PDB entry 8U4J | electron microscopy, 3.70 A resolution | chains A and C of the 4 polymer chains in the assembly

[Chain A]
Molecule: Receptor tyrosine-protein kinase erbB-4
Organism: Homo sapiens
Notes: EC 2.7.10.1; fragment: intracellular domain
UniProtKB: Q15303 (ERBB4_HUMAN); residues 26-635 here = UniProt positions 26-635
Chain sequence (610 residues; row label = number of the first residue in the row):
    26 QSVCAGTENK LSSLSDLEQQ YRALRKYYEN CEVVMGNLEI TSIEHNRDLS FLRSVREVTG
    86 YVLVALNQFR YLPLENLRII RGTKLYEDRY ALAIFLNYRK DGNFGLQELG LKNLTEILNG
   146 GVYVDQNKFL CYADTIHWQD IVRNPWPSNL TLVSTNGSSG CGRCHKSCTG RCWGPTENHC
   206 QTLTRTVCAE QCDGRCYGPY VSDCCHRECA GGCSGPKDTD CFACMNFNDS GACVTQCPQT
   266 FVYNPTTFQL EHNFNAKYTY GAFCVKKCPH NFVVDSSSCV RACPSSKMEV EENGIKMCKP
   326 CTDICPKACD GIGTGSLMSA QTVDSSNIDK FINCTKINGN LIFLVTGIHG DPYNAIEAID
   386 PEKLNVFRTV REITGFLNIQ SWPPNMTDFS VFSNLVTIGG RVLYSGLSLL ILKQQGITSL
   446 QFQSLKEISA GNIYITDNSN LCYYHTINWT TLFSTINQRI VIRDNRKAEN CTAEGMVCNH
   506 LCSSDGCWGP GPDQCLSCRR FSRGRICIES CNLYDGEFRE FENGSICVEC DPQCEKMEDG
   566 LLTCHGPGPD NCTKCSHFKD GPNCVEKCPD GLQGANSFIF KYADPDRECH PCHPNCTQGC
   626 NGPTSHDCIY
Unresolved in the structure: 180-181, 598-603, 635
Disulfide bonds: Cys29-Cys56, Cys156-Cys186, Cys189-Cys197, Cys193-Cys205, Cys213-Cys221, Cys217-Cys229, Cys230-Cys238, Cys234-Cys246, Cys249-Cys258, Cys262-Cys289, Cys293-Cys304, Cys308-Cys323, Cys326-Cys330, Cys334-Cys359, Cys467-Cys496, Cys503-Cys512, Cys507-Cys520, Cys523-Cys532, Cys536-Cys552, Cys555-Cys569, Cys559-Cys577, Cys580-Cys589, Cys593-Cys614, Cys617-Cys625, Cys621-Cys633
Covalent attachments: N-acetylglucosamine (NAG) linked to Asn138, Asn358, Asn410, Asn473, Asn495, Asn548, Asn576; glycan linked to Asn253
From the paper describing this entry:
  - post-translational modification sites: Asn548, Asn576

[Chain C]
Molecule: Betacellulin
Organism: Homo sapiens
UniProtKB: P35070 (BTC_HUMAN); residues 64-111 here = UniProt positions 64-111
Chain sequence (48 residues; numbered 64 to 111; the number before each row is that of its first residue):
    64 GHFSRCPKQY KHYCIKGRCR FVVAEQTPSC VCDEGYIGAR CERVDLFY
Disulfide bonds: Cys69-Cys82, Cys77-Cys93, Cys95-Cys104

[Chain A / chain C interface]
Residue-residue contacts (49; chain A residue first):
  Glu33(A) - Ala102(C)
  Asn34(A) - Ile100(C)
  Asn34(A) - Gly101(C)  hydrogen bond (side chain-backbone)
  Asn34(A) - Ala102(C)
  Leu36(A) - Arg83(C)  hydrogen bond (backbone-side chain)
  Leu36(A) - Ser92(C)
  Ser37(A) - Ser92(C)
  Ser37(A) - Cys93(C)  hydrogen bond (side chain-backbone)
  Ser37(A) - Gly101(C)
  Ser37(A) - Ala102(C)  hydrogen bond (side chain-backbone)
  Ser38(A) - Arg83(C)
  Ser38(A) - Cys93(C)  hydrogen bond (backbone-backbone)
  Ser38(A) - Val94(C)
  Ser38(A) - Cys95(C)  hydrogen bond (backbone-backbone)
  Leu39(A) - Val94(C)
  Leu39(A) - Tyr99(C)
  Leu39(A) - Ile100(C)  hydrophobic
  Ser40(A) - Val94(C)
  Ser40(A) - Cys95(C)
  Lys51(A) - Phe110(C)  hydrogen bond (side chain-backbone)
  Tyr52(A) - Phe110(C)
  Leu121(A) - Val85(C)  hydrophobic
  Leu121(A) - Ala87(C)  hydrophobic
  Tyr123(A) - His65(C)  hydrogen bond (backbone-side chain)
  Lys125(A) - Gly64(C)  hydrogen bond (side chain-backbone)
  Lys125(A) - His65(C)
  Tyr148(A) - Glu88(C)  hydrogen bond
  Gln346(A) - Arg106(C)  hydrogen bond
  Leu369(A) - Arg106(C)
  Val370(A) - Glu105(C)
  Thr371(A) - Ile78(C)
  Asp376(A) - Arg103(C)  salt bridge
  Pro377(A) - His75(C)
  Tyr378(A) - Gln72(C)
  Tyr378(A) - Tyr73(C)
  Tyr378(A) - His75(C)
  Tyr378(A) - Tyr76(C)  hydrophobic
  Tyr378(A) - Arg103(C)
  Asn379(A) - Arg103(C)
  Gln405(A) - Arg106(C)
  Gln405(A) - Val107(C)  hydrogen bond (side chain-backbone)
  Tyr429(A) - Arg106(C)
  Tyr429(A) - Leu109(C)  hydrophobic
  Ser430(A) - Leu109(C)
  Leu432(A) - Leu109(C)  hydrophobic
  Leu435(A) - Leu109(C)  hydrophobic
  Leu437(A) - Val107(C)  hydrophobic
  Lys438(A) - Val107(C)
  Tyr459(A) - Leu109(C)
Also at the interface, not in a pair above, chain A (34 interface residues in all): Lys35, Ser67, Leu91, Glu112, Phe120
Also at the interface, not in a pair above, chain C (26 interface residues in all): Thr90
From the paper, about this interface:
  - specific contacts: Asp376(A)-Arg103(C)

[In short]
34 residues of chain A face 26 of chain C across their interface, with 12 hydrogen bonds and 1 salt bridge.
Among the polar pairs are Asp376(A)-Arg103(C), Asn34(A)-Gly101(C) and Leu36(A)-Arg83(C). The authors report a
contact between Asp376(A) and Arg103(C). The paper reports modification sites Asn548(A) and Asn576(A).
Chain A is Receptor tyrosine-protein kinase erbB-4 and chain C is Betacellulin, both from Homo sapiens; the
structure, Structure of the HER4/BTC Homodimer Extracellular Domain, was determined by electron microscopy,
deposited together with 8U4I, 8U4K and 8U4L.
